PDB entry 6K10 | X-ray diffraction, 1.79 A resolution | chain A

== Chain A ==
Protein: Aldehyde dehydrogenase
Organism: Staphylococcus aureus
Reference sequence: A0A0D6HCL5 (A0A0D6HCL5_STAAU); numbering as in UniProt (aligned over 1-459)
Sequence (466 residues; row label = number of the first residue in the row; numbers below 1 keep their minus sign (Gly-6 is residue -6)):
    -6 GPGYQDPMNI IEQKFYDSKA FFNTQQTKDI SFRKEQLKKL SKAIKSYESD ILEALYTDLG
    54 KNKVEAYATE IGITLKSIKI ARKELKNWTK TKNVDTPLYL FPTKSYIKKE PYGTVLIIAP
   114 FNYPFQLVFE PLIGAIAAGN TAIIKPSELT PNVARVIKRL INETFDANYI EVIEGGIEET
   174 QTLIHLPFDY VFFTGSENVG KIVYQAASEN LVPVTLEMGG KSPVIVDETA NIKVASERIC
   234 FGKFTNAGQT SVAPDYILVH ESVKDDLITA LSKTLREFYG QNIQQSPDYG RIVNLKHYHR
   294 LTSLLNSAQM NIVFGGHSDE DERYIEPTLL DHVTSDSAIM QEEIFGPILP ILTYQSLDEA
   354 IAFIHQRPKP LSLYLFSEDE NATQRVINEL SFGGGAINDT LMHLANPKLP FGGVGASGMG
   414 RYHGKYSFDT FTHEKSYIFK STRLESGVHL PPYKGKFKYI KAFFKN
Unresolved in the structure: -6 to 1
Differences from the reference sequence: expression tag (-6 to 0); engineered mutation Ser244 (Cys in A0A0D6HCL5)
Reported in the primary citation:
  - contacts within the chain: Tyr92-Phe456 (pi stacking), Val441-Lys449 (hydrogen bond), Leu443-Lys449 (hydrogen bond), Pro445-Lys449 (hydrogen bond)
  - self-association interface (contacts with another copy of this molecule); pairs are residue here / residue on that copy: Glu41-Lys454 (salt bridge)
  - mutagenesis - Y92A, K449E: unchanged catalytic activity on benzaldehyde
  - mutagenesis - F456A/F457A: decreased catalytic activity on benzaldehyde
  - mutagenesis - F456A, F457A: decreased catalytic activity on 4,4'-diapolycopen-4-al
  - mutagenesis - F456A/F457A: abolished catalytic activity on 4,4'-diapolycopen-4-al
  - mutagenesis - Y92A, F456A: decreased growth
  - mutagenesis - Y92A, F456A: decreased growth in response to macrophage phagocytosis
  - catalytic residues: Ser244 (citing earlier work)

== In short ==
The paper reports the catalytic residue Ser244; F456A and F457A reduce catalytic activity on
4,4'-diapolycopen-4-al; 5 substitutions were tested in all.
Chain A is Aldehyde dehydrogenase (Staphylococcus aureus); the structure, Non substrate bound state of
Staphylococcus Aureus AldH, was determined by X-ray diffraction (same publication as 6K0Z).
